4WOC - chain A; structure by X-ray diffraction, 1.60 A resolution.

== Chain A ==
Protein: Proteinase K
Source organism: Parengyodontium album
Notes: EC 3.4.21.64
Reference sequence: P06873 (PRTK_PARAQ); residues 1-279 here correspond to UniProt positions 106-384 (UniProt number = residue number + 105)
Amino-acid sequence (279 residues; each row starts with the number of its first residue):
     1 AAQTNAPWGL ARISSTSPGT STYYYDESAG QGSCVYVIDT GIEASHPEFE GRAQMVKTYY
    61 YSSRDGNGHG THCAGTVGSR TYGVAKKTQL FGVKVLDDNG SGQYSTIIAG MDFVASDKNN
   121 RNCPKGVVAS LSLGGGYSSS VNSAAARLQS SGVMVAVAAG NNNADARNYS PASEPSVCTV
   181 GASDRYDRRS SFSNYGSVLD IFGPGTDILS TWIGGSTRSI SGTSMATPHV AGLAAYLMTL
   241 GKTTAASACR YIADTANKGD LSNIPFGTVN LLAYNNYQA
Construct notes: conflict Asp207 (Ser312 in P06873)
UniProt features mapped onto this chain:
  - active site (Charge relay system): Asp39, His69, Ser224
  - binding site (Ca(2+)): Thr16, Pro175, Val177, Asp200, Asp260
Cystine bridges: Cys34-Cys123, Cys178-Cys249

== Summary ==
UniProt lists 3 active-site residues and 5 Ca2+-binding residues.
Chain A is Proteinase K (Parengyodontium album); the structure, Proteinase-K Post-Surface Acoustic Waves, was
determined by X-ray diffraction (same publication as 4WO6, 4WO9, 4WOA and 4WOB).
